4MMH - chain A; structure by X-ray diffraction, 2.20 A resolution.

== Chain A ==
Name: Heparinase III protein
Organism: Pedobacter heparinus
Notes: EC 4.2.2.8
UniProtKB: Q59289 (Q59289_PEDHE); residues 25-659 here = UniProt positions 25-659
Chain sequence (643 residues; each row starts with the number of its first residue):
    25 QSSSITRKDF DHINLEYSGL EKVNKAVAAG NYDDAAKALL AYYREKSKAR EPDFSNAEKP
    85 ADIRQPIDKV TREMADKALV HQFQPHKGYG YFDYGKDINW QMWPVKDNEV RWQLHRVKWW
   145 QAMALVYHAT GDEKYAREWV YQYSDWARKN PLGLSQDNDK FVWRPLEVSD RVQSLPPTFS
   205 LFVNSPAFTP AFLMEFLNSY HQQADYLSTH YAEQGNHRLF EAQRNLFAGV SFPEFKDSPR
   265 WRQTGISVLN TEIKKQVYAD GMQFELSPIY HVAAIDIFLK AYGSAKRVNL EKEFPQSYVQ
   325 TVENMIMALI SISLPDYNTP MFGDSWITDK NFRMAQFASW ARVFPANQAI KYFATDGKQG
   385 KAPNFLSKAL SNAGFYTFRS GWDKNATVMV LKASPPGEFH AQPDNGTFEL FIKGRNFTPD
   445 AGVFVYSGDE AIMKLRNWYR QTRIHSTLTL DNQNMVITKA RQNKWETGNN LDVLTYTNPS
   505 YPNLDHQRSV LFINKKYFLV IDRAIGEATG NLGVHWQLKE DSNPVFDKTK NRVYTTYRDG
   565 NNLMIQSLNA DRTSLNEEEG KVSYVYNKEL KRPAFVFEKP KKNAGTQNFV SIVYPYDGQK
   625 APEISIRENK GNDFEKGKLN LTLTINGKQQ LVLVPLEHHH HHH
Unresolved in the structure: 25-28, 666-667
Differences from the reference sequence: expression tag (660-667)
Bound ions: Ca2+ site 1 near E245 (its only coordinating residue here); Ca2+ site 2: Q426, D444
UniProt features mapped onto this chain:
  - active site: Y294 (Proton acceptor)
  - mutagenesis: H295 (H295A: Impaired catalytic activity), H510 (H510A: Impaired catalytic activity)

== Summary ==
The Ca2+ site 2 is built by Q426 and D444. Curated annotation (UniProt) lists active-site residue Y294 and 2
mutagenesis sites.
Chain A is Heparinase III protein (Pedobacter heparinus); the structure, Crystal structure of heparan sulfate
lyase HepC from Pedobacter heparinus, was determined by X-ray diffraction, deposited together with 4MMI.
